Entry 2H9B (X-ray diffraction, 1.80 A resolution); this record covers chains A and B.

Chain A (and B):
Protein: HTH-type transcriptional regulator benM
Source organism: Acinetobacter sp
Notes: fragment: Effector binding domain; chain B of this document is another copy of the same molecule, construct and numbering; everything in this record applies to it too
UniProt: O68014 (BENM_ACIAD); residue numbers follow UniProt; this construct covers 1-304
Sequence (312 residues; numbered 1 to 312; the number before each row is that of its first residue):
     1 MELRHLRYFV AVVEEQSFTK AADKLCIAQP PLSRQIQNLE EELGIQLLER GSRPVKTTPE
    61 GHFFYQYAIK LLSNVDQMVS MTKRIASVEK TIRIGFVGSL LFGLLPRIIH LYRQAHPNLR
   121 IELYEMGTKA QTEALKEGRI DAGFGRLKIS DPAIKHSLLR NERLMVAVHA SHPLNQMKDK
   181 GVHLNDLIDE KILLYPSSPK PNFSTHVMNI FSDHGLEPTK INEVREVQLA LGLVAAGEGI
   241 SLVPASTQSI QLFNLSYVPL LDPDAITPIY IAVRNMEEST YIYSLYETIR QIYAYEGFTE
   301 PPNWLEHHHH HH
Unresolved in the structure: 1-88, 305-312 (chain B: 1-88, 306-312)
Sequence notes: engineered mutation His-156 (Arg in O68014), Ser-157 (Thr in O68014); expression tag (305-312)
UniProt features mapped onto this chain:
  - DNA-binding region: Phe-18 to Gln-37 (H-T-H motif)
  - binding site (benzoate): Ser-99, Leu-104, Phe-144, Arg-160, Asn-202, Tyr-293
  - binding site (cis,cis-muconate): Ser-99, Thr-128, Phe-203

How chain A and chain B interact:
Contacting residue pairs (56; chain A residue first):
  Phe-96(A) / Leu-229(B)  hydrophobic
  Leu-101(A) / Leu-229(B)  hydrophobic
  Leu-101(A) / Gly-232(B)
  Leu-101(A) / Leu-233(B)
  Leu-101(A) / Leu-252(B)
  Phe-102(A) / Gln-228(B)
  Phe-102(A) / Leu-252(B)  hydrophobic
  Pro-106(A) / Gly-232(B)
  Pro-106(A) / Ala-235(B)
  Pro-106(A) / Ala-236(B)
  Arg-107(A) / Phe-253(B)
  Ile-109(A) / Ala-236(B)
  His-110(A) / His-169(B)  hydrogen bond
  His-110(A) / Ala-236(B)
  His-110(A) / Gly-237(B)
  Arg-113(A) / Ala-236(B)  hydrogen bond (side chain-backbone)
  Arg-113(A) / Gly-237(B)
  Arg-113(A) / Glu-238(B)  salt bridge
  Leu-123(A) / Leu-233(B)  hydrophobic
  Leu-123(A) / Glu-238(B)
  Glu-125(A) / Arg-225(B)  salt bridge
  Glu-125(A) / Leu-229(B)
  His-169(A) / His-110(B)  hydrogen bond
  Arg-225(A) / Glu-125(B)  salt bridge
  Arg-225(A) / Arg-225(B)
  Arg-225(A) / Glu-226(B)  salt bridge
  Glu-226(A) / Arg-225(B)  salt bridge
  Glu-226(A) / Glu-226(B)
  Glu-226(A) / Gln-228(B)  hydrogen bond
  Gln-228(A) / Leu-101(B)
  Gln-228(A) / Phe-102(B)
  Gln-228(A) / Glu-226(B)  hydrogen bond
  Gln-228(A) / Gln-228(B)  hydrogen bond
  Leu-229(A) / Phe-96(B)  hydrophobic
  Leu-229(A) / Leu-101(B)  hydrophobic
  Leu-229(A) / Glu-125(B)
  Gly-232(A) / Pro-106(B)
  Leu-233(A) / Leu-123(B)  hydrophobic
  Ala-235(A) / Pro-106(B)  hydrophobic
  Ala-236(A) / Pro-106(B)
  Ala-236(A) / Ile-109(B)  hydrophobic
  Ala-236(A) / His-110(B)
  Ala-236(A) / Arg-113(B)  hydrogen bond (backbone-side chain)
  Gly-237(A) / His-110(B)
  Gly-237(A) / Arg-113(B)
  Glu-238(A) / Arg-113(B)  salt bridge
  Glu-238(A) / Leu-123(B)
  Ser-249(A) / Ser-249(B)
  Ser-249(A) / Ile-250(B)
  Ser-249(A) / Gln-251(B)  hydrogen bond (backbone-backbone)
  Ser-249(A) / Leu-252(B)
  Ile-250(A) / Ser-249(B)
  Gln-251(A) / Ser-249(B)  hydrogen bond (backbone-backbone)
  Leu-252(A) / Leu-101(B)
  Leu-252(A) / Ser-249(B)
  Phe-253(A) / Arg-107(B)
Other interface residues (no listed pair), chain A (27 interface residues in all): Ile-121
Other interface residues (no listed pair), chain B (27 interface residues in all): Ser-171

Summary:
Chain A and chain B each contribute 27 residues to their interface, with 9 hydrogen bonds and 6 salt bridges.
Polar contacts include Arg-113(A)/Glu-238(B), Glu-125(A)/Arg-225(B) and Arg-225(A)/Glu-226(B). From UniProt: 6
benzoate-binding residues and 3 cis,cis-muconate-binding residues on chain A.
Both chains are HTH-type transcriptional regulator benM (Acinetobacter sp). Entry 2H9B (Crystal structure of
the effector binding domain of a BenM variant (BenM R156H/T157S)) was determined by X-ray diffraction together
with 3GLB and 2H99 from the same study.
